5CCX - chains B and N of the 3 polymer chains in the assembly; structure by X-ray diffraction, 2.10 A resolution.

== Chain B ==
Molecule: tRNA (adenine(58)-N(1))-methyltransferase non-catalytic subunit TRM6
Source organism: Homo sapiens
UniProtKB: Q9UJA5 (TRM6_HUMAN); residue numbers follow UniProt; this construct covers 1-497
Amino-acid sequence (497 residues; numbered 1 to 497; the number before each row is that of its first residue):
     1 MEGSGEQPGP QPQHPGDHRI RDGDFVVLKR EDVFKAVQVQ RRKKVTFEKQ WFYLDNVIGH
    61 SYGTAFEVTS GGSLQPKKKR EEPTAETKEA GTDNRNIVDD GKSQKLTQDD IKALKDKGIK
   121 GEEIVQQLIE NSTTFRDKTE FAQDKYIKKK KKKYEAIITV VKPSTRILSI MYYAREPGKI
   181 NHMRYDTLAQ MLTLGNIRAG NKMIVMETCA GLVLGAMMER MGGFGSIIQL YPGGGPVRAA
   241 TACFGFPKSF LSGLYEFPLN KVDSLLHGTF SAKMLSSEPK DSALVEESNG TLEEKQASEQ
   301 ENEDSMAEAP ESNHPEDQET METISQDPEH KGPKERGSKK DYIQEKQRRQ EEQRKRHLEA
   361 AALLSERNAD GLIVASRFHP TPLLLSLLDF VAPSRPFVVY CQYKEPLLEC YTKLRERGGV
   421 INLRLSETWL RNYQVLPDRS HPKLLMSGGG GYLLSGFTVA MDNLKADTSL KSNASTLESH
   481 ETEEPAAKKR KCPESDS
Unresolved in the structure: 1-17, 81-87, 272-339, 464-497
UniProt features mapped onto this chain:
  - binding site (substrate): Asn-94 to Gln-104, Lys-145 to Tyr-154, Arg-175 to His-182, Arg-349, Arg-377, Arg-415 to Leu-423, Gln-434 to His-441
  - modified residue: Thr-107 (Phosphothreonine), Ser-298 (Phosphoserine), Ser-305 (Phosphoserine)

== Chain N ==
Molecule: tRNA3Lys
Sequence (77 nucleotides; row label = number of the first residue in the row; numbering starts at 0):
     0 GGCCCGGAUA GCUCAGUCGG UAGAGCAUCA GACUUUUAAU CUGAGGGUCC AGGGUUCAAG
    60 UCCCUGUUCG GGCGCCA
Sequence notes: insertion (74-76)
Modified positions: 1MA (6-hydro-1-methyladenosine-5'-monophosphate) at position 58
Bound ions: Na+: U8, A9

== Chain B / chain N interface ==
Residue-residue contacts (56; chain B residue first):
  Val-33(B) with U47(N), base contact
  Phe-34(B) with U47(N), base contact
  Glu-48(B) with C48(N), phosphate contact
  Lys-49(B) with C49(N), hydrogen bond to the phosphate; A50(N), salt bridge to the phosphate
  Asn-94(B) with U55(N), hydrogen bond to the phosphate; C56(N), hydrogen bond to the phosphate
  Ile-97(B) with U54(N), phosphate contact; U55(N), phosphate contact
  Asp-99(B) with G53(N), hydrogen bond to the sugar; U54(N), sugar contact
  Ser-103(B) with G53(N), phosphate contact; U54(N), phosphate contact
  Gln-104(B) with G52(N), phosphate contact; G53(N), hydrogen bond to the phosphate
  Gln-108(B) with A50(N), base contact; U64(N), base contact; G65(N), sugar contact
  Lys-115(B) with G51(N), salt bridge to the phosphate
  Leu-128(B) with G52(N), phosphate contact
  Thr-134(B) with U54(N), hydrogen bond to the phosphate
  Lys-138(B) with U54(N), salt bridge to the phosphate
  Phe-141(B) with A57(N), base contact
  Lys-145(B) with U55(N), base contact; A57(N), salt bridge to the phosphate; 1MA_58(N), salt bridge to the phosphate; G59(N), salt bridge to the phosphate
  Tyr-146(B) with G53(N), hydrogen bond to the phosphate
  Lys-149(B) with G53(N), hydrogen bond to the base; U54(N), hydrogen bond to the base
  Lys-150(B) with G52(N), salt bridge to the phosphate; G53(N), salt bridge to the phosphate
  Lys-153(B) with G51(N), salt bridge to the phosphate; G52(N), salt bridge to the phosphate
  Tyr-154(B) with G51(N), hydrogen bond to the phosphate; G52(N), hydrogen bond to the phosphate
  Ala-174(B) with A21(N), base contact; U47(N), base contact
  Arg-175(B) with G46(N), salt bridge to the phosphate; U47(N), salt bridge to the phosphate
  Glu-176(B) with A9(N), base contact; G45(N), sugar contact; G46(N), phosphate contact
  Pro-177(B) with A21(N), sugar contact
  Lys-179(B) with G44(N), salt bridge to the phosphate; G45(N), hydrogen bond to the base
  His-182(B) with A21(N), hydrogen bond to the sugar; G22(N), salt bridge to the phosphate
  Ala-210(B) with G44(N), phosphate contact
  Val-237(B) with A43(N), phosphate contact
  Ala-239(B) with G44(N), sugar contact
  Gln-350(B) with A31(N), hydrogen bond to the phosphate
  Gln-434(B) with 1MA_58(N), hydrogen bond to the phosphate
  Asp-438(B) with A57(N), base contact
  Arg-439(B) with A57(N), sugar contact
  His-441(B) with 1MA_58(N), salt bridge to the phosphate
Interface residues without a listed pair, chain B (47 interface residues in all): Val-98, Gly-101, Ile-111, Ser-132, Thr-139, Ala-142, Met-171, Tyr-172, Gly-234, Lys-346, Arg-349, Arg-377
Interface residues without a listed pair, chain N (26 interface residues in all): G30, C32, G42

== Summary ==
Chain B and chain N form an interface of 47 and 26 residues respectively, with 15 hydrogen bonds and 15 salt
bridges. Among the polar pairs are Lys-149(B)/G53(N), Lys-149(B)/U54(N) and Lys-179(B)/G45(N). UniProt lists
48 substrate-binding residues on chain B.
Here chain B is tRNA (adenine(58)-N(1))-methyltransferase non-catalytic subunit TRM6 (Homo sapiens) and chain
N is tRNA3Lys. Entry 5CCX (Structure of the product complex of tRNA m1A58 methyltransferase with tRNA3Lys as
substrate) was determined by X-ray diffraction together with 5CCB and 5CD1 from the same study.
